PDB entry 4F1B | X-ray diffraction, 1.59 A resolution | chains B and D of the 4 polymer chains in the assembly

Chain B (and D):
Name: Insulin B chain
Source organism: Homo sapiens
Notes: chain D of this document is another copy of the same molecule, construct and numbering; everything in this record applies to it too
Reference sequence: P01308 (INS_HUMAN); residues 1-30 here correspond to UniProt positions 25-54 (UniProt number = residue number + 24)
Chain sequence (30 residues; numbered 1 to 30; the number before each row is that of its first residue):
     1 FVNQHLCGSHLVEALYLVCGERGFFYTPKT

Chain B / chain D interface:
Pairs across the interface (30; chain B residue first):
  G8(B) - Y16(D)
  S9(B) - E13(D)
  S9(B) - Y16(D)
  V12(B) - V12(D)  hydrophobic
  V12(B) - Y16(D)  hydrophobic
  V12(B) - F24(D)  hydrophobic
  E13(B) - S9(D)
  E13(B) - E13(D)
  Y16(B) - G8(D)
  Y16(B) - S9(D)
  Y16(B) - V12(D)  hydrophobic
  Y16(B) - Y26(D)
  G20(B) - Y26(D)
  G20(B) - P28(D)
  E21(B) - P28(D)
  E21(B) - T30(D)
  G23(B) - Y26(D)
  G23(B) - P28(D)
  F24(B) - V12(D)  hydrophobic
  F24(B) - F24(D)  hydrophobic
  F24(B) - F25(D)
  F24(B) - Y26(D)  hydrogen bond (backbone-backbone)
  F25(B) - F24(D)
  F25(B) - F25(D)  hydrophobic
  Y26(B) - Y16(D)  hydrophobic
  Y26(B) - G23(D)
  Y26(B) - F24(D)  hydrogen bond (backbone-backbone)
  P28(B) - E21(D)
  P28(B) - G23(D)
  K29(B) - E21(D)
Other interface residues (no listed pair), chain D (13 interface residues in all): G20

Overview:
The chain B/chain D interface involves 13 residues from each chain; the contacts include 2 hydrogen bonds. The
hydrogen-bonded pair F24(B)-Y26(D) is a backbone contact.
Both chains are Insulin B chain (Homo sapiens). Entry 4F1B (Human Insulin) was determined by X-ray diffraction
(same publication as 4EWW, 4EWX, 4EWZ, 4EX0, 4EX1, 4EXX and 17 further entries).
